6V3H - chain A; structure by electron microscopy, 3.50 A resolution.

# Chain A
Protein: NPC1-like intracellular cholesterol transporter 1
Organism: Rattus norvegicus
UniProt: Q6T3U3 (NPCL1_RAT); residues 21-1331 here = UniProt positions 21-1331
Amino-acid sequence (1336 residues; numbered 21 to 1356; the number before each row is that of its first residue):
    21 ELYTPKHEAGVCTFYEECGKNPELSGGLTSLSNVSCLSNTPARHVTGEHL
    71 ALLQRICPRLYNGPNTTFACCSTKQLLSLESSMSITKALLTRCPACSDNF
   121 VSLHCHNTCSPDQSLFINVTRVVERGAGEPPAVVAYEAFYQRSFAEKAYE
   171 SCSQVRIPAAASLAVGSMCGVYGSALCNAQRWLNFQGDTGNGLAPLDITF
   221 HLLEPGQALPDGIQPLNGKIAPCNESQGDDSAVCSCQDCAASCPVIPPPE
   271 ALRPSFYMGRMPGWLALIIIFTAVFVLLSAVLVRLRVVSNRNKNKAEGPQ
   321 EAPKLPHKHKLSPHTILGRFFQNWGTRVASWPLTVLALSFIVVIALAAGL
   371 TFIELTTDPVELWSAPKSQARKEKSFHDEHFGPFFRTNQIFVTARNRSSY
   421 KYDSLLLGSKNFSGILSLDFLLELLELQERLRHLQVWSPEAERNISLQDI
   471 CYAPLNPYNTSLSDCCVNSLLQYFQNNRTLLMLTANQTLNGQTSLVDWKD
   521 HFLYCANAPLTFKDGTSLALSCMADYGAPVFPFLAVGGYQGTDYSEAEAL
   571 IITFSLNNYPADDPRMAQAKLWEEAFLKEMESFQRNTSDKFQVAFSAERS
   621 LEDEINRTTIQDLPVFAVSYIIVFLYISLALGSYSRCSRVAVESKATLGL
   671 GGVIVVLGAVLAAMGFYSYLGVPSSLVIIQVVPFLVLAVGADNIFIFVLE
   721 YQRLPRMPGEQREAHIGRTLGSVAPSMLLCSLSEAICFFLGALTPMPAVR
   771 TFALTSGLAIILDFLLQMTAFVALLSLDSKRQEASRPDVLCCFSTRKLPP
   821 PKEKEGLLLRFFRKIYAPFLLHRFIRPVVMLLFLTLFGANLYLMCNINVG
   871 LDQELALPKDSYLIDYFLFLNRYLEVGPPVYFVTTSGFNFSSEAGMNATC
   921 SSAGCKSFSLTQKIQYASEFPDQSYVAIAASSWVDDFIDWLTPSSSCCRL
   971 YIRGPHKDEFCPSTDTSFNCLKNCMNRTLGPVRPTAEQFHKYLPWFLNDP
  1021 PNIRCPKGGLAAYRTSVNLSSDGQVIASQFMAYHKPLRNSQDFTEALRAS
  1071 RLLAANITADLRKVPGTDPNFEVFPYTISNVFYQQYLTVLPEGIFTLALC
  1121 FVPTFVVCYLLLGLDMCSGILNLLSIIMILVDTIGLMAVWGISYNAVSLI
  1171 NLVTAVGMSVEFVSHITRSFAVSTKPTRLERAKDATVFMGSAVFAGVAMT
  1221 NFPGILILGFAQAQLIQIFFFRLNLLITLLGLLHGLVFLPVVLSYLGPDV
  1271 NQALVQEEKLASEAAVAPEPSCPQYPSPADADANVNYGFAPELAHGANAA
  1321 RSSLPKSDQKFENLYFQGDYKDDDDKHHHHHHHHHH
Disordered / not traced: 21, 314-331, 813-823, 1283-1356
Disulfide bonds: C32-C90, C38-C56, C77-C125, C91-C129, C113-C254, C116-C172, C189-C197, C243-C259, C256-C263, C471-C485, C525-C542, C920-C925, C968-C994, C981-C990
Covalently attached groups: N-acetylglucosamine (NAG) linked to N53, N138, N244, N464, N497, N506, N606, N909, N917, N996, N1038, N1076
Differences from the reference sequence: expression tag (1332-1356)
Ligand contacts: QO1 (4-[(2S,3R)-3-[(3S)-3-(4-fluorophenyl)-3-hydroxypropyl]-1-(4-{3-[(methylsulfonyl)amino]prop-1-yn-1-yl}phenyl)-4-oxoazetidin-2-yl]phenyl beta-D-glucopyranosiduronic acid): I105, T106, L109, I177, A179, A180, S187, M188, F205, L213, P474, L475, L530, F532, S541, M543, A544, Y546, G547, A548, P549, P1021, N1022, P1026, A1031, A1032
Swiss-Prot annotation at these positions:
  - glycosylation (N-linked (GlcNAc...) asparagine): N53, N85, N138, N244, N416, N431, N464, N479, N497, N506, N606, N626, N909, N917, N996, N1038, N1076
From the paper describing this entry:
  - binding site for QO1: I105, T106, S187, M188, F205, L213, F532, M543, P1021, N1022
  - mutagenesis - I105A, L216A: decreased binding to cholesterol

# Overview
Ligands of chain A: compound QO1. Covalently linked N-acetylglucosamine: at N53, N138, N244, N464, N497 and
N506 and 6 more. From the paper: a binding site for QO1 at I105, T106 and S187 among others; I105A and L216A
reduce binding to cholesterol.
Chain A is NPC1-like intracellular cholesterol transporter 1 (Rattus norvegicus); the structure, Structure of
NPC1-like intracellular cholesterol transporter 1 (NPC1L1) in complex with an ezetimibe analog, was determined
by electron microscopy, deposited together with 6V3F.
